Entry 6RUE (X-ray diffraction, 1.65 A resolution); this record covers chains A and C of the 4 polymer chains in the assembly.

Chain A:
Name: L-asparaginase
From: Wolinella succinogenes (strain ATCC 29543 / DSM 1740 / LMG 7466 / NCTC 11488 / FDC 602W)
Notes: EC 3.5.1.1
UniProt: P50286 (ASPG_WOLSU); residue numbers follow UniProt; this construct covers 3-17, 28-330
Sequence (318 residues; row label = number of the first residue in the row; note: 10 numbers in that range are skipped by the numbering (no residue carries them; nothing is unmodelled there)):
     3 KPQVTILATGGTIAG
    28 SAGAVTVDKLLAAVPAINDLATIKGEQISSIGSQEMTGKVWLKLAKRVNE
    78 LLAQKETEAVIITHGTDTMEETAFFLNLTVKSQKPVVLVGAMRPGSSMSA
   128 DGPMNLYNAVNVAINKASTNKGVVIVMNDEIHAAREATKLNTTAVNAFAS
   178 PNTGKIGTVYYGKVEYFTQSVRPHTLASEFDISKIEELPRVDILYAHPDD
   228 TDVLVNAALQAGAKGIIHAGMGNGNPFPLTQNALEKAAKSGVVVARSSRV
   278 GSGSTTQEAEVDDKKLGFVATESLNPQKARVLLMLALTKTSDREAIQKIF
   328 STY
Sequence notes: conflict Pro121 (Ser in P50286)
Swiss-Prot annotation at these positions:
  - active site: Thr14 (O-isoaspartyl threonine intermediate)
  - binding site (substrate): Thr93, Asp94
Residues lining bound ligands: aspartic acid (ASP): Gly59, Ser60, Gln61, Gly92, Thr93, Asp94, Ala118, Met119

Chain C:
Name: L-asparaginase
From: Wolinella succinogenes (strain ATCC 29543 / DSM 1740 / LMG 7466 / NCTC 11488 / FDC 602W)
Notes: EC 3.5.1.1
UniProt: P50286 (ASPG_WOLSU); residue numbers follow UniProt; this construct covers 3-17, 31-330
Sequence (315 residues; numbered 3 to 330; 13 numbers in that range are skipped by the numbering (no residue carries them; nothing is unmodelled there); the number before each row is that of its first residue):
     3 KPQVTILATGGTIAG
    31 AVTVDKLLAAVPAINDLATIKGEQISSIGSQEMTGKVWLKLAKRVNELLA
    81 QKETEAVIITHGTDTMEETAFFLNLTVKSQKPVVLVGAMRPGSSMSADGP
   131 MNLYNAVNVAINKASTNKGVVIVMNDEIHAAREATKLNTTAVNAFASPNT
   181 GKIGTVYYGKVEYFTQSVRPHTLASEFDISKIEELPRVDILYAHPDDTDV
   231 LVNAALQAGAKGIIHAGMGNGNPFPLTQNALEKAAKSGVVVARSSRVGSG
   281 STTQEAEVDDKKLGFVATESLNPQKARVLLMLALTKTSDREAIQKIFSTY
Sequence notes: conflict Pro121 (Ser in P50286)
Swiss-Prot annotation at these positions:
  - active site: Thr14 (O-isoaspartyl threonine intermediate)
  - binding site (substrate): Thr93, Asp94
Residues lining bound ligands: aspartic acid (ASP): Gly13, Thr14, Gly59, Ser60, Gln61, Gly92, Thr93, Asp94, Ala118, Met119, Lys166

Chain A / chain C interface:
Contacting residue pairs (112; chain A residue first):
  Gln61(A) with Met248(C); Asn252(C); Pro253(C); Phe254(C); Glu287(C), hydrogen bond
  Glu62(A) with Phe254(C)
  Met63(A) with Pro225(C); Asp226(C), hydrogen bond (backbone-backbone); Phe254(C)
  Thr64(A) with Asp226(C); Phe254(C)
  Gly65(A) with Asp226(C), hydrogen bond (backbone-side chain)
  Trp68(A) with Pro225(C), hydrophobic
  Asp94(A) with Met248(C); Gly249(C); Asn252(C), hydrogen bond; Arg276(C), hydrogen bond (backbone-side chain)
  Thr95(A) with Pro225(C); Met248(C); Arg276(C)
  Glu98(A) with His224(C); Pro225(C); Arg276(C), salt bridge
  Lys166(A) with Gly249(C); Val277(C)
  Leu167(A) with Val277(C); Gly278(C); Ser279(C), hydrogen bond (backbone-side chain)
  Asn168(A) with Val277(C); Ser279(C), hydrogen bond; Gly280(C)
  Thr169(A) with Gly249(C); Asn250(C); Ser275(C); Val277(C); Ser279(C), hydrogen bond (backbone-backbone); Gly280(C); Ser281(C), hydrogen bond (side chain-backbone)
  Thr170(A) with Asn250(C)
  Arg217(A) with Thr228(C), hydrogen bond; Val230(C)
  Asp219(A) with Thr228(C)
  Ile220(A) with Tyr222(C), hydrophobic; His224(C)
  Tyr222(A) with Ile220(C), hydrophobic; Tyr222(C), hydrophobic; Ala246(C), hydrophobic; Pro303(C); Gln304(C), hydrogen bond
  His224(A) with Val218(C); Ile220(C); Arg307(C), hydrogen bond
  Pro225(A) with Met63(C); Trp68(C), hydrophobic; Thr95(C); Glu98(C); Arg307(C), hydrogen bond (backbone-side chain)
  Asp226(A) with Met63(C), hydrogen bond (backbone-backbone); Thr64(C); Gly65(C), hydrogen bond (side chain-backbone); Arg307(C)
  Thr228(A) with Arg217(C), hydrogen bond; Asp219(C)
  Val230(A) with Arg217(C); Ala234(C); Ala238(C), hydrophobic
  Leu231(A) with Leu231(C); Ala234(C), hydrophobic
  Ala234(A) with Val230(C); Leu231(C), hydrophobic; Ala234(C), hydrophobic
  Ala238(A) with Val230(C), hydrophobic
  Ala246(A) with Tyr222(C), hydrophobic
  Met248(A) with Gln61(C); Asp94(C); Thr95(C)
  Gly249(A) with Asp94(C); Lys166(C); Thr169(C)
  Asn250(A) with Thr169(C); Thr170(C)
  Asn252(A) with Gln61(C); Asp94(C), hydrogen bond
  Pro253(A) with Gln61(C)
  Phe254(A) with Gln61(C); Glu62(C); Met63(C); Thr64(C)
  Pro255(A) with Glu62(C)
  Ser275(A) with Thr169(C)
  Arg276(A) with Asp94(C), hydrogen bond (side chain-backbone); Thr95(C); Glu98(C), salt bridge; Gln304(C)
  Val277(A) with Lys166(C); Leu167(C); Asn168(C); Thr169(C)
  Gly278(A) with Leu167(C)
  Ser279(A) with Leu167(C), hydrogen bond (side chain-backbone); Asn168(C), hydrogen bond; Thr169(C), hydrogen bond (backbone-backbone)
  Gly280(A) with Asn168(C); Thr169(C)
  Ser281(A) with Thr169(C), hydrogen bond (backbone-side chain)
  Glu287(A) with Gln61(C), hydrogen bond
  Pro303(A) with Tyr222(C)
  Gln304(A) with Tyr222(C), hydrogen bond; Arg276(C)
  Arg307(A) with His224(C), hydrogen bond; Pro225(C), hydrogen bond (side chain-backbone); Asp226(C)
Interface residues without a listed pair, chain A (51 interface residues in all): Glu97, Val218, Leu221, Ala235, Thr282, Thr283
Interface residues without a listed pair, chain C (52 interface residues in all): Thr14, Glu97, Leu221, Ala235, Pro255, Thr282, Thr283

In short:
51 residues of chain A and 52 residues of chain C are in contact, with 26 hydrogen bonds and 2 salt bridges.
Among the polar pairs are Glu98(A)-Arg276(C), Arg276(A)-Glu98(C) and Gln61(A)-Glu287(C). Bound to chain A:
aspartic acid. Chain C binds aspartic acid.
Chain A is L-asparaginase and chain C is L-asparaginase, both from Wolinella succinogenes (strain ATCC 29543 /
DSM 1740 / LMG 7466 / NCTC 11488 / FDC 602W); the structure, Wolinella succinogenes L-asparaginase mutant
V23Q,K24T with L-Asp, was determined by X-ray diffraction, deposited together with 6RUD and 6RUF.
